Entry 9KMH (electron microscopy, 3.50 A resolution); this record covers chains cr and cw of the 107 polymer chains in the assembly.

[Chain cr (and cw)]
Molecule: Terminator protein
Source organism: Escherichia phage FCWL1
Notes: chain cw of this document is another copy of the same molecule, construct and numbering; everything in this record applies to it too
UniProtKB: A0AAX4MU51 (A0AAX4MU51_9CAUD); residue numbers follow UniProt; this construct covers 1-132
Amino-acid sequence (132 residues; each row starts with the number of its first residue):
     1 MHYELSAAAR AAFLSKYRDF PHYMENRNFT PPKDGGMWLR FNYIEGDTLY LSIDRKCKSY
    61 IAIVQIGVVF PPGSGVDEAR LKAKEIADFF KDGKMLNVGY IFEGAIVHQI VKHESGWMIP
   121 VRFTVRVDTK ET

[How chain cr and chain cw interact]
Contacting residue pairs (23):
  Pro71(cr) - Asn26(cw)
  Pro72(cr) - Asn26(cw)
  Gly73(cr) - Asn26(cw)  hydrogen bond (backbone-side chain)
  Ser74(cr) - Asn26(cw)  hydrogen bond (backbone-side chain)
  Ser74(cr) - Arg27(cw)
  Gly75(cr) - Asn26(cw)  hydrogen bond (backbone-side chain)
  Gly75(cr) - Arg27(cw)
  Asp77(cr) - Tyr3(cw)
  Arg80(cr) - Ser6(cw)
  Arg80(cr) - Tyr43(cw)
  Arg80(cr) - Glu45(cw)  salt bridge
  Lys84(cr) - Tyr3(cw)
  Asp92(cr) - Arg55(cw)  salt bridge
  Glu103(cr) - Tyr50(cw)
  Glu103(cr) - Arg55(cw)
  Gly104(cr) - Tyr50(cw)  hydrogen bond (backbone-side chain)
  Ile106(cr) - Thr48(cw)
  Val107(cr) - Gly46(cw)
  His108(cr) - Glu45(cw)
  Gln109(cr) - Glu45(cw)
  Ile110(cr) - Glu45(cw)
  Lys112(cr) - Asn42(cw)
  Trp117(cr) - Asn26(cw)
Also at the interface, not in a pair above, chain cr (22 interface residues in all): Phe70, Val76, Ala105, Ile119
Also at the interface, not in a pair above, chain cw (15 interface residues in all): Arg10, Tyr23, Glu25, Ile44

[Summary]
The interface between chain cr and chain cw involves 22 residues on one side and 15 on the other, with 4
hydrogen bonds and 2 salt bridges. Polar contacts include Arg80(cr)-Glu45(cw), Asp92(cr)-Arg55(cw) and
Gly73(cr)-Asn26(cw).
Both chains are Terminator protein (Escherichia phage FCWL1). Entry 9KMH (The Composite Cryo-EM Structure of
the Portal Vertex of Bacteriophage FCWL1) was determined by electron microscopy, deposited together with 9JLF
and 9KMG.
